PDB entry 5EHX | X-ray diffraction, 2.10 A resolution | chain A

Chain A:
Molecule: Acetylcholinesterase
Source organism: Torpedo californica
Notes: EC 3.1.1.7
UniProtKB: P04058 (ACES_TORCA); residues 4-535 here correspond to UniProt positions 25-556 (UniProt number = residue number + 21)
Amino-acid sequence (532 residues; numbered 4 to 535; the number before each row is that of its first residue):
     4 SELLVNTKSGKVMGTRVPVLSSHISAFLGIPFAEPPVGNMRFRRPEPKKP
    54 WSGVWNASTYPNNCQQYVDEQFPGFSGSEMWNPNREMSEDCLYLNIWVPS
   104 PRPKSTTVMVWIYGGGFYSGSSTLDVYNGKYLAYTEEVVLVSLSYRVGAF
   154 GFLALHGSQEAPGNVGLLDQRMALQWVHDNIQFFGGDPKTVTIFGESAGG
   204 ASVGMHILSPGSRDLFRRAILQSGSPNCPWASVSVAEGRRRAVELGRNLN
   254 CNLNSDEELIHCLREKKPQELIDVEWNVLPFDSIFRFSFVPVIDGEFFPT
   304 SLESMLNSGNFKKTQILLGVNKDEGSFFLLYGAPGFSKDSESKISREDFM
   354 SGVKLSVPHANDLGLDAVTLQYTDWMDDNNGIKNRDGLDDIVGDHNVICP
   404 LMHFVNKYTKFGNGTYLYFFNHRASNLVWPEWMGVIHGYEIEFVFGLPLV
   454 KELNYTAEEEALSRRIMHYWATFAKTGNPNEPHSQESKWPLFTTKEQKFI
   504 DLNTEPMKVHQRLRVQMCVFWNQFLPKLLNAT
Curated features (UniProtKB/Swiss-Prot):
  - active site: Ser200 (Acyl-ester intermediate), Glu327 (Charge relay system), His440 (Charge relay system)
  - glycosylation (N-linked (GlcNAc...) asparagine): Asn59, Asn416, Asn457, Asn533
Disulfide bonds: Cys67-Cys94, Cys254-Cys265, Cys402-Cys521
Covalent attachments: N-acetylglucosamine (NAG) linked to Asn59, Asn416, Asn457; methanesulfonic acid (03S) linked to Ser200
Ligand contacts:
  - methanesulfonic acid (03S): Gly117, Gly118, Gly119, Ala201, Trp233, Phe288, Phe290, Phe331, His440
  - 3,6,9,12,15-pentaoxaheptadecan-1-ol (AE4): Tyr70, Trp84, Gly117, Gly118, Tyr121, Tyr130, Glu199, Trp279, Phe330, Phe331, Tyr334, His440

In short:
Ligands of chain A: 3,6,9,12,15-pentaoxaheptadecan-1-ol. N-acetylglucosamine is covalently linked to Asn59,
Asn416 and Asn457. Covalently linked methanesulfonic acid: at Ser200. UniProt lists 3 active-site residues.
Chain A is Acetylcholinesterase (Torpedo californica); the structure, Crystal structure of MSF-aged Torpedo
californica Acetylcholinesterase, was determined by X-ray diffraction, deposited together with 5EI5.
